PDB entry 1PXB | X-ray diffraction, 2.30 A resolution | chain A

== Chain A ==
Molecule: P-hydroxybenzoate hydroxylase
Organism: Pseudomonas aeruginosa
Notes: EC 1.14.13.2
UniProt: P20586 (PHHY_PSEAE); numbering as in UniProt (aligned over 1-394)
Amino-acid sequence (394 residues; numbered 1 to 394; the number before each row is that of its first residue):
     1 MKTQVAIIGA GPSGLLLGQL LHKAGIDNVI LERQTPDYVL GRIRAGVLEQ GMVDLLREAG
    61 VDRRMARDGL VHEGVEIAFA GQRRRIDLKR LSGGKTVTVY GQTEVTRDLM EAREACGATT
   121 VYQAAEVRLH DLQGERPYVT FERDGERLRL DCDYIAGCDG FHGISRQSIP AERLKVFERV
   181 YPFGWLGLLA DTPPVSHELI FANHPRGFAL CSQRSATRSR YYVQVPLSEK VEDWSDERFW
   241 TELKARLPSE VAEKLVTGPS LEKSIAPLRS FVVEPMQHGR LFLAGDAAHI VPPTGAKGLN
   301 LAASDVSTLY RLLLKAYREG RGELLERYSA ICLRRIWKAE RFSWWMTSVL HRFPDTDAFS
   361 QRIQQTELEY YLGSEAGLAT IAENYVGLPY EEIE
Construct notes: conflict F201 (Tyr in P20586)
Curated features (UniProtKB/Swiss-Prot):
  - binding site (FAD): S13, E32, R42 to V47, Q102, D286, L299, N300
  - binding site (substrate): S212 to R214, Y222, P293
  - site: Y385 (Important for catalytic activity)
  - mutagenesis: A45 (A45G: The positions of the substrate and the flavin are not altered), R220 (R220Q: Lower affinity for p-OHB than the wild-type), N300 (N300D: The side chain of Asp300 moves away from the flavin, disrupting the interactions of the carboxamide group with the flavin O(2) atom, and the alpha-helix H10 that begins at residue 297 is ...), Y385 (Y385F: The positions of the substrate and the flavin are not altered)
Ligand contacts:
  - FAD (flavin-adenine dinucleotide): I8, G9, A10, G11, P12, S13, G14, L31, E32, R33, Q34, V39, R42, R44, A45, G46, V47, Q102, V127, C158, D159, G160, H162, G163, I164, Y222, A266, A284, G285, D286, P293, A296, K297, G298, L299, N300
  - P-hydroxybenzoic acid (PHB): R44, A45, G46, V47, W185, L199, F201, L210, S212, Q213, R214, R220, Y222, P293, T294, G295, A296
From the paper describing this entry:
  - binding site for P-hydroxybenzoic acid: S212, R214, Y222
  - specificity-determining residues: Y385 (citing earlier work)

== In short ==
Chain A binds flavin-adenine dinucleotide and P-hydroxybenzoic acid. From UniProt: 12 FAD-binding residues, 5
substrate-binding residues and 4 mutagenesis sites. From the paper: a binding site for P-hydroxybenzoic acid
at S212, R214 and Y222; the specificity determinant Y385.
Chain A is P-hydroxybenzoate hydroxylase (Pseudomonas aeruginosa); the structure, Crystal structures of mutant
pseudomonas aeruginosa P-hydroxybenzoate hydroxylase: the tyr201phe, tyr385phe, and asn300asp variants, was
determined by X-ray diffraction (same publication as 1PXA and 1PXC).
